Entry 3U4V (X-ray diffraction, 1.80 A resolution); this record covers chain A.

Chain A:
Name: Telomerase-associated protein 82
Organism: Tetrahymena thermophila
UniProtKB: D2CVN6 (D2CVN6_TETTH); residues 199-315 here = UniProt positions 199-315
Chain sequence (117 residues; row label = number of the first residue in the row):
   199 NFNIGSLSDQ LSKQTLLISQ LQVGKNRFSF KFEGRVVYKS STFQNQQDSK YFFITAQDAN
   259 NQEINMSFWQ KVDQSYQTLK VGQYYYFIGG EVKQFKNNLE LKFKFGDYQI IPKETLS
Unresolved in the structure: 315
Modified / non-standard residues: Mse264 (selenomethionine; parent Met)
Sequence notes: engineered mutation Mse264 (Leu in D2CVN6)
From the paper describing this entry:
  - mutagenesis - F251A, W267A: decreased stability

Overview:
The paper reports that F251A and W267A reduce stability.
Chain A is Telomerase-associated protein 82 (Tetrahymena thermophila); the structure, Crystal Structure of the
Tetrahymena telomerase processivity factor Teb1 OB-A, was determined by X-ray diffraction together with 3U58,
3U4Z and 3U50 from the same study.
